PDB entry 8WHY | electron microscopy, 2.70 A resolution | chains G and A of the 28 polymer chains in the assembly

Chain G:
Name: 50S ribosomal protein L4
From: Mycolicibacterium smegmatis MC2 155
Reference sequence: A0QSD2 (RL4_MYCS2); residues 1-215 here = UniProt positions 1-215
Amino-acid sequence (215 residues; numbered 1 to 215; the number before each row is that of its first residue):
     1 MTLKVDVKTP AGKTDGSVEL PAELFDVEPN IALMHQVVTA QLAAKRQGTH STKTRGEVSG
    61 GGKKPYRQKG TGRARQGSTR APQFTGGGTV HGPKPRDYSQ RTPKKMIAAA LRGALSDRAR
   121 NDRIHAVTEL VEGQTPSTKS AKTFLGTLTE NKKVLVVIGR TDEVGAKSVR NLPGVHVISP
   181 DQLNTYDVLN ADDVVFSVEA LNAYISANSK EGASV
Unresolved in the structure: 1, 211-215

Chain A:
Molecule: 23S rRNA
From: Mycolicibacterium smegmatis MC2 155
Sequence (3119 nucleotides; row label = number of the first residue in the row):
     2 AAGUGUUUAA GGGCGCAUGG UGGAUGCCUU GGCACUGGGA GCCGAUGAAG GACGUAGGAG
    62 GCUGCGAUAA GCCUCGGGGA GCUGUCAACC GAGCGUUGAU CCGAGGAUGU CCGAAUGGGG
   122 AAACCCGGCA CGAGUGAUGU CGUGUCACCA GGCGCUGAAU AUAUAGGCGU CUGGGGGGAA
   182 CGCGGGGAAG UGAAACAUCU CAGUACCCGU AGGAAGAGAA AACAAAAUGU GAUUCCGUGA
   242 GUAGUGGCGA GCGAAAGCGG AGGAUGGCUA AACCGUAUGC AUGUGAUACC GGGUAGGGGU
   302 UGUGUGUGCG GGGUUGUGGG ACCUAUCUUU CCGGCUCUAC CUGGCUGGAG GGCAGUGAGA
   362 AAAUGUUGUG GUUAGCGGAA AUGGCUUGGG AUGGCCUGCC GUAGACGGUG AGAGCCCGGU
   422 ACGUGAAAAC CCGACGUCUG UCUUGAUGGU GUUCCCGAGU AGCAGCGGGC CCGUGGAAUC
   482 UGCUGUGAAU CUGCCGGGAC CACCCGGUAA GCCUGAAUAC UUCCCAGUGA CCGAUAGCGG
   542 AUUAGUACCG UGAGGGAAUG GUGAAAAGUA CCCCGGGAGG GGAGUGAAAG AGUACCUGAA
   602 ACCGUGCGCU UACAAUCCGU CAGAGCCCUC GACGUGUCGU GGGGUGAUGG CGUGCCUUUU
   662 GAAGAAUGAG CCUGCGAGUC AGGGACAUGU CGCGAGGUUA ACCCGGGUGG GGUAGCCGCA
   722 GCGAAAGCGA GUCUGAAUAG GGCGUAUCCA CACAAGAGUG UGUGGUGUAG UGGUGUGUUC
   782 UGGACCCGAA GCGGAGUGAU CUACCCAUGG CCAGGGUGAA GCGCGGGUAA GACCGCGUGG
   842 AGGCCCGAAC CCACUUAGGU UGAAGACUGA GGGGAUGAGC UGUGGGUAGG GGUGAAAGGC
   902 CAAUCAAACU CCGUGAUAGC UGGUUCUCCC CGAAAUGCAU UUAGGUGCAG CGUCGCAUGU
   962 UUCUUGCCGG AGGUAGAGCU ACUGGAUGGC CGAUGGGCCC CACAGGGUUA CUGACGUCAG
  1022 CCAAACUCCG AAUGCCGGUA AGUCCAAGAG UGCGGCAGUG AGACGGCGGG GGAUAAGCUC
  1082 CGUGCGUCGA GAGGGAAACA GCCCAGAUCG CCGGCUAAGG CCCCUAAGCG UGUGCUAAGU
  1142 GGAAAAGGAU GUGCAGUCGC GAAGACAACC AGGAGGUUGG CUUAGAAGCA GCCACCCUUG
  1202 AAAGAGUGCG UAAUAGCUCA CUGGUCAAGU GAUUGUGCGC CGAUAAUGUA GCGGGGCUCA
  1262 AGCACACCGC CGAAGCCGCG GCAGCCAACG UGUUGGCUGG GUAGGGGAGC GUCCUGCAUC
  1322 CGGUGAAGCC GCCGAGUGAU CGAGUGGUGG AGGGUGUGGG AGUGAGAAUG CAGGCAUGAG
  1382 UAGCGAUUAG GCAAGUGAGA ACCUUGCCCG CCGAAAGACC AAGGGUUCCU GGGCCAGGCC
  1442 AGUCCGCCCA GGGUGAGUCG GGACCUAAGG CGAGGCCGAC AGGCGUAGUC GAUGGACAAC
  1502 GGGUUGAUAU UCCCGUACCC GUGUAUGUGC GUCCAUGAUG AAUCAGCGGU ACUAACCAUC
  1562 CAAAACCACC GUGACCGCAC CUUUCGGGGU GUGGCGUUGG UGGGGCUGCA UGGGACCUUC
  1622 GUUGGUAGUA GUCAAGCGAU GGGGUGACGC AGGAAGGUAG CCGUACCGGU CAGUGGUAAU
  1682 ACCGGGGUAA GCCUGUAGGG AGUCAGAUAG GUAAAUCCGU CUGGCAUAUA UCCUGAGAGG
  1742 UGAUGCAUAG CCGAGUGAGG CGAAUUCGGU GAUCCUAUGC UGCCGAGAAA AGCCUCUAGC
  1802 GAGGACAUAC ACGGCCCGUA CCCCAAACCA ACACAGGUGG UCAGGUAGAG AAUACUAAGG
  1862 CGUACGAGUG AACUAUGGUU AAGGAACUCG GCAAAAUGCC CCCGUAACUU CGGGAGAAGG
  1922 GGGACCCACA UGGCGUGUAA GCCUUUACGG CCCAAGCGUG AGUGGGUGGC ACAAACCAGU
  1982 GAGAAGCGAC UGUUUACUAA AAACACAGGU CCGUGCGAAG UCGCAAGACG AUGUAUACGG
  2042 ACUGACGCCU GCCCGGUGCU GGAAGGUUAA GAGGACCCGU UAACUCCCUU UGGGGGUGAA
  2102 GCGGAGAAUU UAAGCCCCAG UAAACGGCGG UGGUAACUAU AACCAUCCUA AGGUAGCGAA
  2162 AUUCCUUGUC GGGUAAGUUC CGACCUGCAC GAAUGGCGUA ACGACUUCUC AACUGUCUCA
  2222 ACCAUAGACU CGGCGAAAUU GCACUACGAG UAAAGAUGCU CGUUACGCGC GGCAGGACGA
  2282 AAAGACCCCG GGACCUUCAC UACAACUUGG UAUUGGUGCU CGAUACGGUU UGUGUAGGAU
  2342 AGGUGGGAGA CUGUGAAGCU CACACGCCAG UGUGGGUGGA GUCGUUGUUG AAAUACCACU
  2402 CUGAUCGUAU UGGGCCUCUA ACCUCGGACC GUAUAUCCGG UUCAGGGACA GUGCCUGGUG
  2462 GGUAGUUUAA CUGGGGCGGU UGCCUCCUAA AAUGUAACGG AGGCGCCCAA AGGUUCCCUC
  2522 AACCUGGACG GCAAUCAGGU GUUGAGUGUA AGUGCACAAG GGAGCUUGAC UGCGAGACGG
  2582 ACAUGUCGAG CAGGGACGAA AGUCGGGACU AGUGAUCCGG CACCUCUGAG UGGAAGGGGU
  2642 GUCGCUCAAC GGAUAAAAGG UACCCCGGGG AUAACAGGCU GAUCUUCCCC AAGAGUCCAU
  2702 AUCGACGGGA UGGUUUGGCA CCUCGAUGUC GGCUCGUCGC AUCCUGGGGC UGGAGCAGGU
  2762 CCCAAGGGUU GGGCUGUUCG CCCAUUAAAG CGGCACGCGA GCUGGGUUUA GAACGUCGUG
  2822 AGACAGUUCG GUCUCUAUCC GCCGCGCGCG UCAGAAGCUU GAGGAAACCU GUCCCUAGUA
  2882 CGAGAGGACC GGGACGGACG AACCUCUGGU AUACCAGUUG UCCCACCAGG GGCACGGCUG
  2942 GAUAGCCACG UUCGGACAGG AUAACCGCUG AAAGCAUCUA AGCGGGAAAC CUCUUCCAAG
  3002 ACCAGGCUUC UCACCCUCUA GGAGGGAUAA GGCCCCCCGC AGACCACGGG AUUGAUAGAC
  3062 CAGACCUGGA AGCCUAGUAA UAGGUGCAGG GAACUGGCAC UAACCGGCCG AAAACUUAC
Unresolved in the structure: 1171-1222, 1563-1607, 2697-2701

Interface between chain G and chain A:
Residue-residue contacts (148; chain G residue first):
  Asn-30(G) / C692(A)  phosphate contact
  Asn-30(G) / G693(A)  hydrogen bond to the phosphate
  His-35(G) / G1359(A)  hydrogen bond to the sugar
  His-35(G) / G1360(A)  phosphate contact
  Gln-36(G) / G774(A)  hydrogen bond to the base
  Thr-39(G) / G1360(A)  sugar contact
  Gln-41(G) / G708(A)  base contact
  Gln-41(G) / U709(A)  hydrogen bond to the sugar
  Gln-41(G) / G710(A)  phosphate contact
  Leu-42(G) / A531(A)  hydrogen bond to the base
  Ala-43(G) / A531(A)  base contact
  Ala-44(G) / U709(A)  sugar contact
  Lys-45(G) / U709(A)  base contact
  Arg-46(G) / A531(A)  base contact
  Arg-46(G) / C532(A)  salt bridge to the phosphate
  Arg-46(G) / G1361(A)  hydrogen bond to the sugar
  Gln-47(G) / U529(A)  hydrogen bond to the sugar
  Gln-47(G) / G530(A)  hydrogen bond to the sugar
  Gln-47(G) / A531(A)  hydrogen bond to the phosphate
  Thr-49(G) / A35(A)  base contact
  Thr-49(G) / C36(A)  sugar contact
  Thr-49(G) / G530(A)  hydrogen bond to the base
  Thr-49(G) / C532(A)  sugar contact
  His-50(G) / C532(A)  salt bridge to the phosphate
  Ser-51(G) / C34(A)  sugar contact
  Ser-51(G) / A35(A)  sugar contact
  Thr-52(G) / G1363(A)  base contact
  Lys-53(G) / C539(A)  salt bridge to the phosphate
  Thr-54(G) / G916(A)  base contact
  Arg-55(G) / C788(A)  salt bridge to the phosphate
  Arg-55(G) / G789(A)  salt bridge to the phosphate
  Arg-55(G) / G916(A)  sugar contact
  Gly-56(G) / G916(A)  base contact
  Val-58(G) / G540(A)  phosphate contact
  Ser-59(G) / G540(A)  hydrogen bond to the phosphate
  Ser-59(G) / G546(A)  hydrogen bond to the base
  Gly-60(G) / G557(A)  phosphate contact
  Gly-61(G) / G557(A)  hydrogen bond to the phosphate
  Gly-62(G) / C913(A)  phosphate contact
  Lys-63(G) / G556(A)  hydrogen bond to the sugar
  Lys-63(G) / C912(A)  phosphate contact
  Lys-64(G) / G789(A)  phosphate contact
  Lys-64(G) / A790(A)  salt bridge to the phosphate
  Lys-64(G) / A791(A)  phosphate contact
  Gln-68(G) / G789(A)  hydrogen bond to the sugar
  Gln-68(G) / A790(A)  hydrogen bond to the sugar
  Gln-68(G) / U1370(A)  base contact
  Gln-68(G) / G2668(A)  phosphate contact
  Lys-69(G) / A2284(A)  phosphate contact
  Lys-69(G) / G2285(A)  salt bridge to the phosphate
  Lys-69(G) / C2667(A)  phosphate contact
  Lys-69(G) / G2668(A)  salt bridge to the phosphate
  Gly-70(G) / A2283(A)  hydrogen bond to the phosphate
  Gly-70(G) / A2284(A)  hydrogen bond to the phosphate
  Thr-71(G) / A2284(A)  phosphate contact
  Gly-72(G) / U1370(A)  base contact
  Gly-72(G) / A2283(A)  phosphate contact
  Gly-72(G) / A2284(A)  hydrogen bond to the phosphate
  Arg-73(G) / U1370(A)  hydrogen bond to the base
  Arg-73(G) / C1372(A)  salt bridge to the phosphate
  Ala-74(G) / U1370(A)  phosphate contact
  Ala-74(G) / G1371(A)  phosphate contact
  Arg-75(G) / G789(A)  sugar contact
  Arg-75(G) / U1370(A)  base contact
  Arg-75(G) / A2284(A)  base contact
  Arg-75(G) / G2668(A)  hydrogen bond to the phosphate
  Arg-75(G) / G2669(A)  salt bridge to the phosphate
  Gln-76(G) / G1371(A)  hydrogen bond to the sugar
  Gly-77(G) / G789(A)  hydrogen bond to the phosphate
  Gly-77(G) / A790(A)  phosphate contact
  Ser-78(G) / G789(A)  phosphate contact
  Arg-80(G) / A558(A)  salt bridge to the phosphate
  Ala-81(G) / G789(A)  phosphate contact
  Pro-82(G) / C787(A)  phosphate contact
  Pro-82(G) / C788(A)  phosphate contact
  Gln-83(G) / C788(A)  sugar contact
  Gln-83(G) / A1369(A)  base contact
  Gln-83(G) / G1371(A)  hydrogen bond to the base
  Gln-83(G) / C1372(A)  sugar contact
  Phe-84(G) / C1372(A)  sugar contact
  Thr-85(G) / U536(A)  hydrogen bond to the base
  Thr-85(G) / G675(A)  base contact
  Thr-85(G) / C1372(A)  hydrogen bond to the sugar
  Thr-85(G) / A1373(A)  sugar contact
  Gly-86(G) / A537(A)  hydrogen bond to the phosphate
  Thr-89(G) / G538(A)  phosphate contact
  Thr-89(G) / G1363(A)  base contact
  Val-90(G) / A678(A)  sugar contact
  Val-90(G) / C787(A)  sugar contact
  His-91(G) / A678(A)  phosphate contact
  His-91(G) / U680(A)  stacking on the base
  His-91(G) / C786(A)  hydrogen bond to the sugar
  His-91(G) / C787(A)  phosphate contact
  His-91(G) / G1363(A)  sugar contact
  Pro-93(G) / G1363(A)  base contact
  Pro-95(G) / A35(A)  sugar contact
  Arg-96(G) / C681(A)  hydrogen bond to the phosphate
  Arg-96(G) / A682(A)  salt bridge to the phosphate
  Arg-96(G) / A1362(A)  salt bridge to the phosphate
  Gln-100(G) / U775(A)  sugar contact
  Arg-101(G) / G684(A)  hydrogen bond to the base
  Arg-101(G) / U700(A)  phosphate contact
  Arg-101(G) / A701(A)  salt bridge to the phosphate
  Arg-101(G) / G774(A)  salt bridge to the phosphate
  Arg-101(G) / U775(A)  hydrogen bond to the phosphate
  Thr-102(G) / G774(A)  sugar contact
  Pro-103(G) / U700(A)  phosphate contact
  Pro-103(G) / G773(A)  sugar contact
  Pro-103(G) / G774(A)  sugar contact
  Lys-104(G) / U700(A)  hydrogen bond to the phosphate
  Lys-104(G) / G713(A)  hydrogen bond to the base
  Lys-105(G) / C694(A)  hydrogen bond to the sugar
  Lys-105(G) / G698(A)  salt bridge to the phosphate
  Lys-105(G) / U699(A)  salt bridge to the phosphate
  Met-106(G) / C692(A)  sugar contact
  Met-106(G) / G693(A)  sugar contact
  Met-106(G) / G773(A)  base contact
  Ile-107(G) / G710(A)  phosphate contact
  Ile-107(G) / G711(A)  phosphate contact
  Pro-136(G) / U403(A)  sugar contact
  Ser-137(G) / U403(A)  phosphate contact
  Thr-138(G) / G402(A)  sugar contact
  Thr-138(G) / U403(A)  hydrogen bond to the phosphate
  Lys-139(G) / C401(A)  salt bridge to the phosphate
  Lys-139(G) / G402(A)  phosphate contact
  Lys-142(G) / G402(A)  hydrogen bond to the base
  Lys-153(G) / A1319(A)  salt bridge to the phosphate
  Arg-160(G) / G706(A)  hydrogen bond to the sugar
  Lys-167(G) / U403(A)  hydrogen bond to the base
  Lys-167(G) / A404(A)  phosphate contact
  Arg-170(G) / U403(A)  hydrogen bond to the phosphate
  Arg-170(G) / A404(A)  salt bridge to the phosphate
  Arg-170(G) / A422(A)  hydrogen bond to the sugar
  Asn-171(G) / G402(A)  hydrogen bond to the base
  Asn-171(G) / A404(A)  phosphate contact
  Asn-171(G) / G405(A)  hydrogen bond to the sugar
  Leu-172(G) / G402(A)  base contact
  Pro-173(G) / G405(A)  base contact
  His-176(G) / G708(A)  hydrogen bond to the base
  Ile-178(G) / G708(A)  base contact
  Asp-181(G) / G710(A)  hydrogen bond to the sugar
  Gln-182(G) / G706(A)  base contact
  Gln-182(G) / G710(A)  hydrogen bond to the base
  Leu-183(G) / G710(A)  sugar contact
  Asn-184(G) / G708(A)  hydrogen bond to the base
  Tyr-186(G) / G1317(A)  hydrogen bond to the sugar
  Asp-187(G) / G708(A)  hydrogen bond to the base
  Asn-190(G) / C1318(A)  sugar contact
Also at the interface, not in a pair above, chain G (84 interface residues in all): Ala-32, Leu-33, Thr-79, Gly-92, Ala-108
Also at the interface, not in a pair above, chain A (81 interface residues in all): A406, C423, C676, G677, G679, G707, G712, G784, U922

In short:
Chain G and chain A form an interface of 84 and 81 residues respectively; the contacts include 48 hydrogen
bonds, 20 salt bridges and 1 aromatic stacking contact. Among the polar pairs are Gln-36(G)/G774(A),
Leu-42(G)/A531(A) and Thr-49(G)/G530(A).
Chain G is 50S ribosomal protein L4 and chain A is 23S rRNA, both from Mycolicibacterium smegmatis MC2 155;
the structure, Cryo- EM structure of Mycobacterium smegmatis 50S ribosomal subunit (body 1) of 70S ribosome
and RafH, was determined by electron microscopy, deposited together with 8WHX, 8WI7, 8WI8, 8WI9, 8WIB, 8WIC,
8WID and 8WIF.
